1L8O - chains A and B; structure by X-ray diffraction, 2.80 A resolution.

# Chain A (and B)
Protein: L-3-phosphoserine phosphatase
Source organism: Homo sapiens
Notes: EC 3.1.3.3; chain B of this document is another copy of the same molecule, construct and numbering; everything in this record applies to it too
Reference sequence: P78330 (SERB_HUMAN); residue numbers follow UniProt; this construct covers 1-225
Chain sequence (225 residues; each row starts with the number of its first residue):
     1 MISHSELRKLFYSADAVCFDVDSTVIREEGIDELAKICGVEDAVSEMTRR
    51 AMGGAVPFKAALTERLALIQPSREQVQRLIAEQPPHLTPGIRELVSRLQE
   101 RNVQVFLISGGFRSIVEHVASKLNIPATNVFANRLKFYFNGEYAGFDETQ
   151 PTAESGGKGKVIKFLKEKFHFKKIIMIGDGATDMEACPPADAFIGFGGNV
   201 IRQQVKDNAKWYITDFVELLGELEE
Not modelled in the structure: 1-3
Construct notes: engineered mutation Phe164 (Leu in P78330)
Ligand contacts: serine (SER): Asp20, Asp22, Lys158, Asp179, Gly180, Ala181, Thr182, Asp183, Arg202
Swiss-Prot annotation at these positions:
  - active site: Asp20 (Nucleophile), Asp22 (Proton donor)
  - binding site (L-serine): Asp20 to Asp22, Ser109 to Gly111, Lys158
  - binding site (Mg(2+)): Asp20, Asp22, Asp179
  - binding site (O-phospho-L-serine): Met52, Ser109 to Gly111, Lys158, Thr182
  - binding site (phosphate): Gly53, Thr182
  - modified residue: Met1 (N-acetylmethionine)
  - natural variant: Asp32 (D32N: In PSPHD), Ala35 (A35T: In PSPHD), Met52 (M52T: In PSPHD)
  - mutagenesis: Ser23 (S23A: Reduces L-phosphoserine phosphatase activity by about 50%; S23T: Reduces L-phosphoserine phosphatase activity by about 80%), Glu29 (E29D: Reduces L-phosphoserine phosphatase activity by about 95%; E29Q: Loss of L-phosphoserine phosphatase activity), Arg65 (R65A/K: Loss of L-phosphoserine phosphatase activity), Asn133 (N133A: Reduces L-phosphoserine phosphatase activity by about 75%), Thr182 (T182S: Reduces L-phosphoserine phosphatase activity by about 99%; T182V: Reduces L-phosphoserine phosphatase activity by about 25%), Arg202 (R202A: Reduces L-phosphoserine phosphatase activity by about 99%; R202K: Reduces L-phosphoserine phosphatase activity by about 95%)

# How chain A and chain B interact
Pairs across the interface (28; chain A residue first):
  Arg73(A) - Phe139(B)  hydrogen bond (side chain-backbone)
  Val76(A) - Phe139(B)  hydrophobic
  Ile80(A) - Phe139(B)  hydrophobic
  Ser114(A) - Phe139(B)
  Arg134(A) - Tyr138(B)
  Arg134(A) - Asn140(B)
  Arg134(A) - Glu142(B)  salt bridge
  Leu135(A) - Tyr138(B)
  Leu135(A) - Phe139(B)
  Lys136(A) - Phe137(B)
  Lys136(A) - Tyr138(B)  hydrogen bond
  Lys136(A) - Ala144(B)  hydrogen bond (side chain-backbone)
  Phe137(A) - Lys136(B)
  Phe137(A) - Phe137(B)  hydrogen bond (backbone-backbone)
  Phe137(A) - Phe139(B)  hydrophobic
  Tyr138(A) - Arg73(B)
  Tyr138(A) - Arg134(B)
  Tyr138(A) - Leu135(B)
  Tyr138(A) - Lys136(B)
  Tyr138(A) - Asp147(B)  hydrogen bond
  Phe139(A) - Arg73(B)  hydrogen bond (backbone-side chain)
  Phe139(A) - Val76(B)  hydrophobic
  Phe139(A) - Gln77(B)
  Phe139(A) - Ser114(B)
  Phe139(A) - Leu135(B)
  Asn140(A) - Arg134(B)
  Glu142(A) - Arg134(B)  salt bridge
  Asp147(A) - Tyr138(B)
Interface residues without a listed pair, chain A (17 interface residues in all): Gln77, Arg113, Gly141, Ala144
Interface residues without a listed pair, chain B (15 interface residues in all): Ile80

# Overview
Chain A and chain B form an interface of 17 and 15 residues respectively; the contacts include 6 hydrogen
bonds and 2 salt bridges. Polar contacts include Arg134(A)-Glu142(B), Arg73(A)-Phe139(B) and
Lys136(A)-Tyr138(B). Ligands of chain A: serine.
Both chains are L-3-phosphoserine phosphatase (Homo sapiens). Entry 1L8O (Molecular basis for the local
conformational rearrangement of human phosphoserine phosphatase) was determined by X-ray diffraction together
with 1L8L from the same study.
